1VFE - chain A; structure by X-ray diffraction, 2.30 A resolution.

== Chain A ==
Protein: Human lactoferrin
Organism: Homo sapiens
Notes: fragment: n-terminal half-molecule
Reference sequence: P02788 (TRFL_HUMAN); residues 2-333 here correspond to UniProt positions 22-353 (UniProt number = residue number + 20)
Amino-acid sequence (333 residues; each row starts with the number of its first residue):
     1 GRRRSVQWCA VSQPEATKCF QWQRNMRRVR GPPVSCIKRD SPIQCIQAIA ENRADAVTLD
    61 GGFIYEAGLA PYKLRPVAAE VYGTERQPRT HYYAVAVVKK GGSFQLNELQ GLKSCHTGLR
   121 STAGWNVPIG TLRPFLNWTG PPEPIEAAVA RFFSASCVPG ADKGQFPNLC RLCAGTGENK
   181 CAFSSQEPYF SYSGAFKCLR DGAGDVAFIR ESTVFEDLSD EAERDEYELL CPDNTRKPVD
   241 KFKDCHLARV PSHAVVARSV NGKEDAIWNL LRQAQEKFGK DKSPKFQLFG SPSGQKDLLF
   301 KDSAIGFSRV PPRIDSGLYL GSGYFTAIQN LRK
Not modelled in the structure: 1-4, 326-333
Construct notes: variant R28 (Lys48 in P02788); engineered mutation S121 (Arg141 in P02788)
Disulfides: C9-C45, C19-C36, C115-C198, C157-C173, C170-C181, C231-C245
Bound ions: Fe ion: D60, Y92, Y192, H253 (together with carbonate ion)
Ligand contacts: carbonate ion (CO3): D60, Y92, T117, S121, T122, A123, G124, Y192, H253
UniProt features mapped onto this chain:
  - binding site (hydrogencarbonate): R120
  - site: R3 (Interaction with PspA)

== Summary ==
Ligands of chain A: carbonate ion. D60, Y92, Y192 and H253 form the Fe ion site. From UniProt:
hydrogencarbonate-binding residue R120.
Chain A is Human lactoferrin (Homo sapiens); the structure, Human lactoferrin, N-terminal lobe mutant with arg
121 replaced by ser (R121S), was determined by X-ray diffraction (same publication as 1VFD).
